PDB entry 4PR7 | X-ray diffraction, 2.10 A resolution | chain A

== Chain A ==
Molecule: Oligogalacturonate-specific porin KdgM
Organism: Dickeya dadantii
UniProtKB: Q934G3 (KDGM_DICD3); residues 1-216 here correspond to UniProt positions 21-236 (UniProt number = residue number + 20)
Amino-acid sequence (222 residues; each row starts with the number of its first residue):
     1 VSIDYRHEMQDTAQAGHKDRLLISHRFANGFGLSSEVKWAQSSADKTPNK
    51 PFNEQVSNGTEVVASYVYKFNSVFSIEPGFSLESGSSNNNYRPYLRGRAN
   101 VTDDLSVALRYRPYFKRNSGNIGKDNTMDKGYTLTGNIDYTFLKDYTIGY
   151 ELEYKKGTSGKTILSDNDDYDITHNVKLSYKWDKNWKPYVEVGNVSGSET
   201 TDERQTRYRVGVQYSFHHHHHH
Not modelled in the structure: 12-15, 43-55, 118-129, 160-169, 197-203, 218-222
Differences from the reference sequence: expression tag (217-222)
Ligand contacts: alpha-D-galactopyranuronic acid (ADA): Arg6, Glu8, Lys18, Arg20, Leu22, Arg26, Glu36, Lys38, Glu61, Glu77, Asn88, Asn90, Arg92, Tyr94, Arg96, Arg110, Arg112, Lys116, Glu151, Glu153, Lys155, Arg207, Arg209

== In short ==
Chain A binds alpha-D-galactopyranuronic acid.
Chain A is Oligogalacturonate-specific porin KdgM (Dickeya dadantii); the structure, KdgM porin in complex
with disordered oligogalacturonate, was determined by X-ray diffraction (same publication as 4FQE).
